PDB entry 5ZJY | X-ray diffraction, 1.59 A resolution | chains A and B

== Chain A ==
Name: Eukaryotic translation initiation factor 4E
From: Homo sapiens
Reference sequence: P06730 (IF4E_HUMAN); residue numbers follow UniProt; this construct covers 28-217
Sequence (191 residues; each row starts with the number of its first residue):
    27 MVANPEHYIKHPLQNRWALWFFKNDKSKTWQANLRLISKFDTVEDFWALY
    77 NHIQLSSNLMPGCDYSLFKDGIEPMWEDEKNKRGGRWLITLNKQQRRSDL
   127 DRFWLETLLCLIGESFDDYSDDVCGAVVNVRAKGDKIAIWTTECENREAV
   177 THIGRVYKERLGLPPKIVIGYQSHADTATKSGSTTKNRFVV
Disordered / not traced: 27-32, 206-210
Sequence notes: initiating methionine (27)
Residues lining bound ligands: 7-methyl-guanosine-5'-triphosphate (MGP): Trp56, Gln57, Pro100, Met101, Trp102, Glu103, Arg157, Lys162, Trp166
UniProt features mapped onto this chain:
  - region (EIF4EBP1/2/3 binding): His37 to Gln40, Trp73 to Asn77, Glu132 to Gly139
  - binding site (mRNA): Trp56, Gln57, Trp102, Glu103, Arg157 to Lys162, Thr205 to Ser207
  - site: Lys159 (Microbial infection: Interaction with potato virus Y VPg)
  - modified residue: Ser209 (Phosphoserine)
  - mutagenesis: Ser53 (S53A/D: No effect on phosphorylation level nor incorporation into eIF4F complex; S53A: Does not affect ability to rescue growth of yeast lacking a functional EIF4E/CDC33 gene), Trp56 (W56A: Impairs mRNA nuclear export. Reduces affinity for ribavirin), Trp73 (W73A: Abolishes binding to EIF4EBP1. Impairs interaction with DDX3X. Does not impair mRNA nuclear export. Does not affect affinity for ribavirin), Trp102 (W102L: Decrease in mRNA cap binding; when associated with A-105), Glu103 (E103A: No effect), Asp104 (D104A: No effect), Glu105 (E105A: Decrease in mRNA cap binding; when associated with L-102), Lys119 (K119A: Higher affinity for EIF4G1), Ser209 (S209A: Abolishes resistance to cellular stress and DNA-damaging agents. Does not affect ability to rescue growth of yeast lacking a functional EIF4E/CDC33 gene; S209D: Phosphomimetic mutant ...)

== Chain B ==
Name: Lys-lys-arg-tyr-ser-arg-2JN-gln-leu-leu-2JN-phe
Sequence (14 residues; numbered 1 to 14; the number before each row is that of its first residue):
     1 XKKRYSRXQLLXFX
Modified / non-standard residues: ACE (acetyl group) at position 1, 2JN (2-methyl-D-norleucine) at position 8, 2JN (2-methyl-D-norleucine) at position 12, NH2 (amino group) at position 14

== Chain A / chain B interface ==
Residue-residue contacts - 25 pairs, chain A then chain B:
  His37(A) with Tyr5(B); Phe13(B)
  Pro38(A) with Lys3(B); Tyr5(B), hydrogen bond (backbone-side chain)
  Leu39(A) with Lys3(B), hydrogen bond (backbone-side chain)
  Gln40(A) with Lys2(B); Lys3(B), hydrogen bond (side chain-backbone)
  Val69(A) with Tyr5(B); Leu10(B), hydrophobic; Phe13(B), hydrophobic
  Glu70(A) with Phe13(B)
  Trp73(A) with Leu10(B), hydrogen bond (side chain-backbone); Leu11(B), hydrophobic; Phe13(B)
  Glu132(A) with Arg7(B), salt bridge
  Leu135(A) with Leu10(B); Leu11(B), hydrophobic
  Ile138(A) with Leu10(B), hydrophobic
  Gly139(A) with Arg4(B); Tyr5(B), hydrogen bond (backbone-backbone); Leu10(B)
  Glu140(A) with Lys3(B)
  Asp143(A) with Arg4(B), hydrogen bond (backbone-side chain)
  Asp144(A) with Arg4(B), salt bridge
  Arg186(A) with Arg7(B)
Other interface residues (no listed pair), chain B (9 interface residues in all): ACE_1
From the paper, about this interface:
  - interface residues, chain A: Pro38(A), Trp73(A), Glu132(A)

== In short ==
The interface between chain A and chain B involves 15 residues on one side and 9 on the other; the contacts
include 6 hydrogen bonds and 2 salt bridges. Polar contacts include Glu132(A)-Arg7(B), Asp144(A)-Arg4(B) and
Pro38(A)-Tyr5(B). Chain A binds 7-methyl-guanosine-5'-triphosphate. From the paper: interface residues
Pro38(A), Trp73(A) and Glu132(A).
Chain A is Eukaryotic translation initiation factor 4E (Homo sapiens) and chain B is
Lys-lys-arg-tyr-ser-arg-2JN-gln-leu-leu-2JN-phe; the structure, Stapled-peptides tailored against initiation
of translation, was determined by X-ray diffraction (same publication as 5ZJZ, 5ZK5, 5ZK7, 5ZK9 and 5ZML).
